PDB entry 7KLN | electron microscopy, 3.60 A resolution | chains B1 and K1 of the 24 polymer chains in the assembly

Chain B1 (and K1):
Protein: Portal protein
Source organism: Vibrio phage XM1
Notes: chain K1 of this document is another copy of the same molecule, construct and numbering; everything in this record applies to it too
Amino-acid sequence (412 residues; each row starts with the number of its first residue):
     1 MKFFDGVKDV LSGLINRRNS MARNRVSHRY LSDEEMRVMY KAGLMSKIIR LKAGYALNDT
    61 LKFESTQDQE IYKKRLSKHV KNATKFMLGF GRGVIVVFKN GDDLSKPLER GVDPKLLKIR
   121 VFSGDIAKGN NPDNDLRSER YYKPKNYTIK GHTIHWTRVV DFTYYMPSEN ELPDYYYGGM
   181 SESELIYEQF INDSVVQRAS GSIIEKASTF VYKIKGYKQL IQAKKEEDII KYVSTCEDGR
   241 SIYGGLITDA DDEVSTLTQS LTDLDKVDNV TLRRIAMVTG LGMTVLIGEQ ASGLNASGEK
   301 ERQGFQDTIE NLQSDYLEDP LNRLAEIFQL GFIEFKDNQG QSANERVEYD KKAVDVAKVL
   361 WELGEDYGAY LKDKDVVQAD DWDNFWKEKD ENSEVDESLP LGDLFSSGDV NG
Not modelled in the structure: 1-8, 338-345, 378-412

How chain B1 and chain K1 interact:
Pairs across the interface (5; chain B1 residue first):
  Ile-15(B1) with Glu-205(K1)
  Arg-17(B1) with Asp-238(K1), salt bridge
  Arg-18(B1) with Ser-234(K1), hydrogen bond; Glu-237(K1), hydrogen bond (side chain-backbone); Asp-238(K1), salt bridge
Other interface residues (no listed pair), chain B1 (4 interface residues in all): Arg-23
Other interface residues (no listed pair), chain K1 (5 interface residues in all): Ser-241

Overview:
4 residues of chain B1 face 5 of chain K1 across their interface; the contacts include 2 hydrogen bonds and 2
salt bridges. Polar pairs include Arg-17(B1)/Asp-238(K1), Arg-18(B1)/Asp-238(K1) and Arg-18(B1)/Ser-234(K1).
Chain B1 and chain K1 are both Portal protein (Vibrio phage XM1); the structure, Myoviridae Phage XM1 Neck
Region (12-fold), was determined by electron microscopy together with 7KMX, 7KJK and 7KH1 from the same study.
